7K38 - chain A; structure by X-ray diffraction, 2.00 A resolution.

== Chain A ==
Name: PsKAI2B protein
From: Pisum sativum
Amino-acid sequence (270 residues; numbered 1 to 270; the number before each row is that of its first residue):
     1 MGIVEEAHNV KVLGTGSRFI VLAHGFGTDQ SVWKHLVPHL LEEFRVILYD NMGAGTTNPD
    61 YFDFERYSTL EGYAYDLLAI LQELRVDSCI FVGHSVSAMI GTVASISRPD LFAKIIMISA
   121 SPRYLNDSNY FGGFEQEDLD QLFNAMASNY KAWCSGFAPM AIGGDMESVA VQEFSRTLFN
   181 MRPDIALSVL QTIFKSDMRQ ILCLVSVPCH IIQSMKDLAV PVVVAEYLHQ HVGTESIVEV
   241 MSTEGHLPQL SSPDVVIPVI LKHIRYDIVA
Small-molecule neighbours: (5S)-5-hydroxy-3-methylfuran-2(5H)-one (VTY): G25, F26, H94, S95, V96, Y124, I193, A219, H246
Reported in the primary citation:
  - catalytic residues: S95, H246
  - binding site for (5S)-5-hydroxy-3-methylfuran-2(5H)-one: G25, F26, S95, V96, I193, H246

== Summary ==
Bound to chain A: (5S)-5-hydroxy-3-methylfuran-2(5H)-one. From the paper: catalytic residues S95 and H246; a
binding site for (5S)-5-hydroxy-3-methylfuran-2(5H)-one at G25, F26 and S95 among others.
Chain A is PsKAI2B protein (Pisum sativum); the structure, Crystal structure of Pisum sativum KAI2 in complex
with GR24-ent5DS product, was determined by X-ray diffraction together with 7K2Z from the same study.
